PDB entry 2DYV | X-ray diffraction, 2.00 A resolution | chains A and B

# Chain A (and B)
Protein: Formamidase
From: Helicobacter pylori
Notes: EC 3.5.1.49; chain B of this document is another copy of the same molecule, construct and numbering; everything in this record applies to it too
UniProt: O25836 (AMIF_HELPY); residues 1-334 here = UniProt positions 1-334
Chain sequence (334 residues; each row starts with the number of its first residue):
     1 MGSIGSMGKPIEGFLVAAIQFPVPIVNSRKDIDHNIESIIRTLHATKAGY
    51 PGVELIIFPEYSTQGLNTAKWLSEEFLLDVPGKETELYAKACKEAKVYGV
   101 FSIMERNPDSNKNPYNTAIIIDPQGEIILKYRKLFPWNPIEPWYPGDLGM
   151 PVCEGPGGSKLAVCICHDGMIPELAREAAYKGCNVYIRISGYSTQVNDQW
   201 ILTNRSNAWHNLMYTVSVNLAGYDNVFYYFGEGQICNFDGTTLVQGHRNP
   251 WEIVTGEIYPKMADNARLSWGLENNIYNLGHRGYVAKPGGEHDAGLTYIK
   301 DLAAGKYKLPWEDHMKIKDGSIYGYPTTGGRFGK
Disordered / not traced: 1-12
Swiss-Prot annotation at these positions:
  - active site: Glu60 (Proton acceptor), Lys133 (Proton donor), Cys166 (Nucleophile)
  - mutagenesis: Cys166 (C166S/A: Loss of activity), Asp168 (D168A: Loss of activity)

# How chain A and chain B interact
Pairs across the interface (196; chain A residue first):
  Leu134(A) with Arg282(B), hydrogen bond (backbone-side chain); Ala294(B)
  Phe135(A) with Asn278(B); Leu279(B); Arg282(B)
  Pro136(A) with Gly283(B)
  Trp137(A) with Leu272(B), hydrogen bond (side chain-backbone)
  Asn138(A) with Gly271(B); Leu272(B); Gly283(B); Tyr284(B); Val285(B)
  Pro139(A) with Gly271(B); Leu272(B); Tyr284(B); Val285(B)
  Ile140(A) with Leu272(B), hydrophobic
  Glu141(A) with Val285(B)
  Pro142(A) with Val285(B), hydrophobic; Ala286(B)
  Trp143(A) with Ala286(B)
  Tyr144(A) with Ala286(B), hydrophobic; Lys287(B)
  Pro145(A) with Arg282(B); Gly283(B); Glu291(B)
  Gly146(A) with Arg282(B), hydrogen bond (backbone-side chain)
  Gly149(A) with Gly295(B)
  His167(A) with Asn275(B), hydrogen bond; Asn278(B), hydrogen bond
  Met170(A) with Trp209(B), hydrogen bond; His210(B), hydrogen bond (backbone-side chain); Asn275(B)
  Ile171(A) with Asn275(B); Leu279(B), hydrophobic
  Pro172(A) with Arg176(B); His210(B)
  Glu173(A) with Arg176(B), salt bridge; Leu279(B); Leu296(B); Tyr298(B)
  Leu174(A) with Leu296(B), hydrophobic
  Arg176(A) with Pro172(B); Glu173(B), salt bridge; Tyr298(B)
  Glu177(A) with Leu296(B); Thr297(B), hydrogen bond; Tyr298(B), hydrogen bond (side chain-backbone)
  Ala179(A) with Trp311(B)
  Tyr180(A) with Thr297(B); Tyr298(B), hydrophobic; Asp301(B), hydrogen bond; Lys306(B); Tyr307(B); Lys308(B), hydrogen bond (side chain-backbone); Leu309(B), hydrophobic; Pro310(B)
  Gln199(A) with Trp209(B); Asp239(B), hydrogen bond (side chain-backbone)
  Leu202(A) with Leu202(B), hydrophobic; Arg205(B)
  Thr203(A) with Trp209(B); His210(B)
  Arg205(A) with Leu202(B)
  Ser206(A) with Leu202(B); Ser206(B); His210(B)
  Trp209(A) with Met170(B); Gln199(B); Leu202(B), hydrophobic; Thr203(B)
  His210(A) with Met170(B), hydrogen bond (side chain-backbone); Pro172(B); Thr203(B); Ser206(B)
  Asp239(A) with Gln199(B), hydrogen bond (backbone-side chain)
  Arg267(A) with Trp311(B); Met315(B)
  Leu268(A) with Trp311(B); His314(B); Met315(B); Lys316(B), hydrogen bond (backbone-backbone)
  Ser269(A) with Lys316(B); Ile317(B)
  Gly271(A) with Asn138(B); Pro139(B); Ile317(B)
  Leu272(A) with Trp137(B), hydrogen bond (backbone-side chain); Asn138(B), hydrogen bond (backbone-backbone); Pro139(B); Ile140(B), hydrophobic; His167(B)
  Asn274(A) with Met315(B)
  Asn275(A) with His167(B), hydrogen bond; Met170(B); Ile171(B)
  Ile276(A) with Tyr307(B), hydrogen bond (backbone-side chain); Leu309(B), hydrophobic
  Tyr277(A) with Leu309(B), hydrophobic; Glu312(B); Met315(B), hydrophobic; Lys318(B)
  Asn278(A) with Phe135(B); His167(B), hydrogen bond
  Leu279(A) with Phe135(B); Ile171(B), hydrophobic; Glu173(B); Tyr298(B), hydrophobic; Leu302(B); Tyr307(B), hydrophobic
  Gly280(A) with Leu302(B); Tyr307(B)
  His281(A) with Tyr307(B); Glu312(B), salt bridge
  Arg282(A) with Leu134(B), hydrogen bond (side chain-backbone); Phe135(B); Pro145(B); Gly146(B), hydrogen bond (side chain-backbone)
  Gly283(A) with Pro136(B); Asn138(B); Pro145(B)
  Tyr284(A) with Asn138(B); Pro139(B); Ile317(B); Lys318(B); Asp319(B)
  Val285(A) with Asn138(B); Pro139(B); Glu141(B); Gly320(B); Tyr325(B), hydrophobic; Pro326(B)
  Ala286(A) with Asn113(B); Pro142(B); Tyr144(B), hydrophobic; Gly329(B)
  Lys287(A) with Tyr144(B)
  Pro288(A) with Thr328(B); Gly329(B)
  His292(A) with Leu302(B); Gly305(B)
  Ala294(A) with Phe135(B)
  Leu296(A) with Leu174(B), hydrophobic; Glu177(B)
  Thr297(A) with Glu177(B), hydrogen bond; Tyr180(B)
  Tyr298(A) with Glu173(B); Arg176(B); Glu177(B), hydrogen bond (backbone-side chain); Tyr180(B), hydrophobic; Leu279(B), hydrophobic
  Ile299(A) with Ile299(B); Ala303(B)
  Asp301(A) with Tyr180(B), hydrogen bond
  Leu302(A) with Leu279(B), hydrophobic; His292(B); Ala294(B), hydrophobic
  Ala303(A) with Ile299(B); Ala303(B), hydrophobic
  Gly305(A) with His292(B)
  Lys306(A) with Tyr180(B)
  Tyr307(A) with Arg176(B); Tyr180(B); Ile276(B), hydrogen bond (side chain-backbone); Leu279(B), hydrophobic; Gly280(B); His281(B)
  Lys308(A) with Tyr180(B), hydrogen bond (backbone-side chain)
  Leu309(A) with Tyr180(B), hydrophobic; Ile276(B); Tyr277(B), hydrophobic
  Pro310(A) with Tyr180(B)
  Trp311(A) with Ala179(B); Arg267(B); Leu268(B)
  Glu312(A) with Tyr277(B); His281(B), salt bridge
  His314(A) with Leu268(B)
  Met315(A) with Arg267(B); Leu268(B); Asn274(B); Tyr277(B), hydrophobic
  Lys316(A) with Leu268(B), hydrogen bond (backbone-backbone); Ser269(B), hydrogen bond
  Ile317(A) with Ser269(B); Gly271(B); Tyr284(B)
  Lys318(A) with Tyr277(B); Tyr284(B)
  Asp319(A) with Tyr284(B)
  Gly320(A) with Val285(B)
  Tyr325(A) with Val285(B), hydrophobic
  Thr327(A) with Pro288(B)
  Thr328(A) with Pro288(B)
  Gly329(A) with Pro288(B)
  Phe332(A) with Val285(B)
Other interface residues (no listed pair), chain A (90 interface residues in all): Asn113, Met150, Lys181, Gly182, Asp198, Trp270, Lys300, Pro326, Gly330
Other interface residues (no listed pair), chain B (91 interface residues in all): Trp143, Lys181, Gly182, Val196, Asp198, Trp270, Lys300, Thr327, Gly330, Phe332

# Overview
90 residues of chain A and 91 residues of chain B are in contact; the contacts include 29 hydrogen bonds and 4
salt bridges. Polar contacts include Glu173(A)-Arg176(B), His281(A)-Glu312(B) and Leu134(A)-Arg282(B). UniProt
lists 3 active-site residues and 2 mutagenesis sites on chain A.
Both chains are Formamidase (Helicobacter pylori). Entry 2DYV (Helicobacter pylori formamidase AmiF contains a
fine-tuned cysteine-glutamate-lysine catalytic triad) was determined by X-ray diffraction (same publication as
2DYU, 2E2K and 2E2L).
